PDB entry 1P5G | X-ray diffraction, 1.61 A resolution | chain X

# Chain X
Molecule: Phosphomannomutase
Organism: Pseudomonas aeruginosa
Notes: EC 5.4.2.8
Reference sequence: P26276 (ALGC_PSEAE); residues 1-463 here correspond to UniProt positions 0-462 (UniProt number = residue number - 1)
Amino-acid sequence (463 residues; numbered 1 to 463; the number before each row is that of its first residue):
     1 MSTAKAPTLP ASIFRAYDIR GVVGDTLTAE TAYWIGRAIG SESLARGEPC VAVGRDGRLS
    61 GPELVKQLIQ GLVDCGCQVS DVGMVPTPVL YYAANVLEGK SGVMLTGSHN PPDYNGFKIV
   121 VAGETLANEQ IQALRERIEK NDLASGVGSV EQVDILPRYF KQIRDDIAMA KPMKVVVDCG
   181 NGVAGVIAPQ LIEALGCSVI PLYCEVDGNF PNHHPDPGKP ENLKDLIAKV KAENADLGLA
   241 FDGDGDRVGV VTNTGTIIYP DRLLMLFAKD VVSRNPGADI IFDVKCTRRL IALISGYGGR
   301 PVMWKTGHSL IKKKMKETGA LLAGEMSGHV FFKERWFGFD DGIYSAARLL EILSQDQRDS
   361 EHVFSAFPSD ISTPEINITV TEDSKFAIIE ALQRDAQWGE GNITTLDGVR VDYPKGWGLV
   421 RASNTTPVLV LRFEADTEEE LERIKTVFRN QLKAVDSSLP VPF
Unresolved in the structure: 1-8
Modified residues: S108 (phosphoserine; SEP)
Ion coordination: Zn2+: S108, D242, D244, D246
Ligand contacts: 6-O-phosphono-alpha-D-glucopyranose (G6P): Y17, S108, H109, K118, R247, K285, T306, G307, H308, E325, S327, H329, R421, S423, N424, T425, V430
Reported in the primary citation:
  - binding site for 6-O-phosphono-alpha-D-glucopyranose: Y17, S108, K285, H308, E325, S327, H329, R421, S423, N424, T425
  - post-translational modification sites: S108
  - contacts within the chain: Y17-N424 (hydrogen bond)
  - conformationally variable residues (domain motion): F367
  - catalytic residues: S108 (citing earlier work)
  - mutagenesis - E325A: decreased catalytic activity

# Summary
Chain X binds 6-O-phosphono-alpha-D-glucopyranose. The Zn2+ site is built by S108, D242, D244 and D246. The
paper reports the catalytic residue S108; E325A reduces catalytic activity.
Chain X is Phosphomannomutase (Pseudomonas aeruginosa); the structure, Enzyme-ligand complex of P. aeruginosa
PMM/PGM, was determined by X-ray diffraction together with 1P5D, 1PCJ and 1PCM from the same study.
